PDB entry 6GZO | X-ray diffraction, 3.00 A resolution | chain A

# Chain A
Name: Nicotinamide-nucleotide adenylyltransferase NadR family / Ribosylnicotinamide kinase
From: Lactococcus lactis subsp. cremoris
UniProtKB: A0A165F602 (A0A165F602_LACLC); the construct has insertions or renumbered stretches relative to UniProt, so the offset changes along the chain: 1-347 = UniProt 1-347; 352-377 = UniProt 354-379
Amino-acid sequence (379 residues; each row starts with the number of its first residue; note: 4 numbers in that range are skipped by the numbering (no residue carries them; nothing is unmodelled there); a row labelled like 347A-347F holds insertion residues (347A, then the next letters in order)):
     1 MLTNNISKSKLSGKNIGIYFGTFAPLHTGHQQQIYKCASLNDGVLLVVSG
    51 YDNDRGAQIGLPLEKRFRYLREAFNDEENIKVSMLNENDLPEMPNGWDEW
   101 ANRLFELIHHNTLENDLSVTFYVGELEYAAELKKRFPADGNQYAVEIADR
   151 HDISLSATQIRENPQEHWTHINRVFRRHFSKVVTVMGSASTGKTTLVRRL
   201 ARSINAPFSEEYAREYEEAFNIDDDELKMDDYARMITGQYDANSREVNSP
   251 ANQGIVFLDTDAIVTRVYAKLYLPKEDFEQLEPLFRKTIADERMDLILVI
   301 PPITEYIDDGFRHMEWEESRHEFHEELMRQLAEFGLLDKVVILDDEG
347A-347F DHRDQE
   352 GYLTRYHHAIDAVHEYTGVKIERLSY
Unresolved in the structure: 1-7, 304-312, 347A-347F, 376-377
Residues lining bound ligands: AMP-PNP / NAD: Lys65, Tyr69, Arg177, Val182, Tyr240, Asn243, Ser244, Val247, Asn248, Leu258, Asp291, Glu292, Arg293
What the authors report for this chain:
  - binding site for the ligand NAD: Arg177, Tyr240, Ser244, Asn248, Arg293

# Summary
Ligands of chain A: AMP-PNP / NAD. The paper reports a binding site for the ligand NAD at Arg177, Tyr240 and
Ser244 among others.
Chain A is Nicotinamide-nucleotide adenylyltransferase NadR family / Ribosylnicotinamide kinase (Lactococcus
lactis subsp. cremoris); the structure, Crystal structure of NadR protein in complex with NAD and AMP-PNP, was
determined by X-ray diffraction, deposited together with 6GYE and 6GYF.
